7UOE - chains A and B of the 6 polymer chains in the assembly; structure by electron microscopy, 2.67 A resolution.

# Chain A
Protein: RNA-directed RNA polymerase
Organism: Severe acute respiratory syndrome coronavirus 2
Notes: EC 2.7.7.48
UniProt: P0DTD1 (R1AB_SARS2); residues 1-932 here correspond to UniProt positions 4393-5324 (UniProt number = residue number + 4392)
Sequence (932 residues; row label = number of the first residue in the row):
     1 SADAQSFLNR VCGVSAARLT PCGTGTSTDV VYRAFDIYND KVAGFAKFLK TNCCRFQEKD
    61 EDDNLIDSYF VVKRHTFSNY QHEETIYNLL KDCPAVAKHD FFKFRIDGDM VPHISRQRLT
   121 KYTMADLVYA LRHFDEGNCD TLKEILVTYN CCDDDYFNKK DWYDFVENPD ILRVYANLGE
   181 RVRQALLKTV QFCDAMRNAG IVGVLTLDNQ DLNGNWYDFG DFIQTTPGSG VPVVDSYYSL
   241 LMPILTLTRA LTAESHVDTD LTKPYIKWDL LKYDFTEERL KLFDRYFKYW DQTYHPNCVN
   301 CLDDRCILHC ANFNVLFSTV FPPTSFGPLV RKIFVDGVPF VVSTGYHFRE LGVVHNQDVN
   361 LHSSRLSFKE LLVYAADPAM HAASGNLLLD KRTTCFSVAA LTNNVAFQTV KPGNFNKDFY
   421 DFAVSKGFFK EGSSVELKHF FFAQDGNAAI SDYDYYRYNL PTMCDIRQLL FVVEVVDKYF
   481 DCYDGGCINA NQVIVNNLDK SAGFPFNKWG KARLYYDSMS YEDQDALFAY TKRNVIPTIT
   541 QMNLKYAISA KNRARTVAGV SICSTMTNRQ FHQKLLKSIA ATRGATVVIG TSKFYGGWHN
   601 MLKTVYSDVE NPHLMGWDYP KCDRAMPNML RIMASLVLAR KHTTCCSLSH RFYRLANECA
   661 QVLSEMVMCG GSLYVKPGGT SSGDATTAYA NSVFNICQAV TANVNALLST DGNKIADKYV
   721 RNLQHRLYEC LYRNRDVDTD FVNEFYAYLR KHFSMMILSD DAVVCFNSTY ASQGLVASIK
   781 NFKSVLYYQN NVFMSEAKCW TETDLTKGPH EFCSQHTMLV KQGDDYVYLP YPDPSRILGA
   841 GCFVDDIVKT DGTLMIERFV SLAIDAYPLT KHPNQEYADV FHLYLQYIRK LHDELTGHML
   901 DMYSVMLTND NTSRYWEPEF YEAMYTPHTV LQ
Not modelled in the structure: 930-932
Bound ions: Zn2+ site 1: H295, C301, C306, C310; Zn2+ site 2: C487, H642, C645, C646; Mg2+ site 1: D618, D760, D761; Mg2+ site 2: D618, Y619, D760 (together with CTP)
Ligand contacts:
  - CTP (cytidine-5'-triphosphate): K545, K551, R553, R555, D618, Y619, P620, K621, C622, D623, S682, T687, N691, S759, D760, K798
  - 3'-deoxyuridine-5'-monophosphate (L2B): L758, S759, D760, D761, C813, S814
Swiss-Prot annotation at these positions:
  - region: K545 to R555 (Interaction with RMP Remdesivir), T582 to P620 (RdRp Palm N-ter)
  - active site: S759, D760, D761
  - binding site (Mn(2+)): N209, D218
  - binding site (Zn(2+)): H295, C301, C306, C310, C487, H642, C645, C646
  - site: Q932 (Cleavage)
Reported in the primary citation:
  - binding site for CTP: K551, R555
  - Mg2+ coordination: D618
  - specificity-determining residues: S759
  - mutagenesis - S759A: decreased catalytic activity on RDV-TP
  - mutagenesis - T687A, N691A: decreased catalytic activity on ATP or RDV-TP

# Chain B
Protein: Non-structural protein 8
Organism: Severe acute respiratory syndrome coronavirus 2
UniProt: P0DTD1 (R1AB_SARS2); residues 1-198 here correspond to UniProt positions 3943-4140 (UniProt number = residue number + 3942)
Sequence (198 residues; each row starts with the number of its first residue):
     1 AIASEFSSLP SYAAFATAQE AYEQAVANGD SEVVLKKLKK SLNVAKSEFD RDAAMQRKLE
    61 KMADQAMTQM YKQARSEDKR AKVTSAMQTM LFTMLRKLDN DALNNIINNA RDGCVPLNII
   121 PLTTAAKLMV VIPDYNTYKN TCDGTTFTYA SALWEIQQVV DADSKIVQLS EISMDNSPNL
   181 AWPLIVTALR ANSAVKLQ
Not modelled in the structure: 1-5, 194-198
Swiss-Prot annotation at these positions:
  - site: Q198 (Cleavage)

# Chain A / chain B interface
Pairs across the interface (102; chain A residue first):
  L270(A) - I119(B)
  L270(A) - T123(B)
  L271(A) - I106(B)
  L271(A) - N109(B)
  L271(A) - A110(B)
  L271(A) - P116(B)
  L271(A) - I119(B)  hydrophobic
  K272(A) - P116(B)
  Y273(A) - R111(B)
  Y273(A) - D112(B)  hydrogen bond
  Y273(A) - C114(B)
  Y273(A) - P116(B)  hydrophobic
  D274(A) - R111(B)  salt bridge
  P323(A) - N118(B)
  T324(A) - P116(B)
  T324(A) - N118(B)
  T324(A) - I119(B)
  T324(A) - L122(B)
  F326(A) - N118(B)  hydrogen bond (backbone-side chain)
  P328(A) - V115(B)
  P328(A) - P116(B)
  P328(A) - L117(B)  hydrogen bond (backbone-backbone)
  L329(A) - V115(B)
  V330(A) - G113(B)
  V330(A) - C114(B)
  V330(A) - V115(B)  hydrogen bond (backbone-backbone)
  V330(A) - L117(B)  hydrophobic
  R331(A) - D112(B)
  R331(A) - G113(B)
  R331(A) - C114(B)  hydrogen bond
  K332(A) - L103(B)
  K332(A) - N104(B)
  K332(A) - I107(B)
  V338(A) - L95(B)  hydrophobic
  P339(A) - L95(B)
  F340(A) - L95(B)  hydrophobic
  V341(A) - L103(B)  hydrophobic
  T344(A) - C114(B)  hydrogen bond
  F368(A) - R80(B)
  F368(A) - V83(B)  hydrophobic
  F368(A) - T84(B)
  F368(A) - M87(B)  hydrophobic
  L371(A) - T84(B)
  L371(A) - M87(B)  hydrophobic
  L371(A) - Q88(B)
  L371(A) - L91(B)  hydrophobic
  L372(A) - M87(B)  hydrophobic
  A375(A) - M90(B)  hydrophobic
  P378(A) - L117(B)
  A379(A) - L117(B)  hydrophobic
  M380(A) - M94(B)  hydrophobic
  M380(A) - L95(B)  hydrophobic
  M380(A) - L98(B)  hydrophobic
  H381(A) - M90(B)
  H381(A) - M94(B)  hydrogen bond
  A382(A) - L117(B)  hydrophobic
  A382(A) - P121(B)
  A383(A) - I120(B)  hydrophobic
  S384(A) - M94(B)
  S384(A) - K97(B)  hydrogen bond
  S384(A) - L98(B)
  N386(A) - K127(B)
  L387(A) - A125(B)  hydrophobic
  L387(A) - K127(B)  hydrogen bond (backbone-backbone)
  L387(A) - L128(B)
  L387(A) - M129(B)  hydrogen bond (backbone-backbone)
  L387(A) - Y149(B)  hydrophobic
  L387(A) - W154(B)  hydrophobic
  L388(A) - M129(B)
  L389(A) - M129(B)  hydrogen bond (backbone-backbone)
  L389(A) - V130(B)
  L389(A) - V131(B)
  L389(A) - Y149(B)  hydrophobic
  D390(A) - V131(B)
  K391(A) - V131(B)  hydrogen bond (backbone-backbone)
  K391(A) - P133(B)
  K391(A) - T137(B)
  K391(A) - T141(B)
  R392(A) - V131(B)
  F396(A) - N118(B)
  V398(A) - N118(B)
  V398(A) - P121(B)
  A400(A) - M129(B)  hydrophobic
  T402(A) - M129(B)
  N403(A) - K127(B)  hydrogen bond
  N403(A) - M129(B)
  V405(A) - M129(B)  hydrophobic
  V405(A) - V131(B)  hydrophobic
  F407(A) - A162(B)
  F407(A) - P183(B)  hydrophobic
  F407(A) - I185(B)  hydrophobic
  N447(A) - P183(B)
  W509(A) - V83(B)  hydrophobic
  W509(A) - A86(B)
  W509(A) - M87(B)  hydrophobic
  W509(A) - M90(B)  hydrophobic
  L514(A) - K79(B)
  L514(A) - V83(B)  hydrophobic
  Y515(A) - V83(B)  hydrophobic
  S518(A) - R80(B)  hydrogen bond (backbone-side chain)
  D523(A) - R80(B)  salt bridge
  M666(A) - L117(B)  hydrophobic
Interface residues without a listed pair, chain A (61 interface residues in all): K267, S325, Y374, G385, A399, N404, P505, F506, K508, D517, V675
Interface residues without a listed pair, chain B (50 interface residues in all): S76, I132, S151, S164

# Summary
61 residues of chain A face 50 of chain B across their interface; the contacts include 14 hydrogen bonds and 2
salt bridges. Polar pairs include D274(A)-R111(B), D523(A)-R80(B) and Y273(A)-D112(B). From the paper: a
binding site for CTP at K551(A) and R555(A); T687A and N691A of chain A reduce catalytic activity on ATP or
RDV-TP.
Chain A is RNA-directed RNA polymerase and chain B is Non-structural protein 8, both from Severe acute
respiratory syndrome coronavirus 2; the structure, SARS-CoV-2 replication-transcription complex bound to CTP,
in a pre-catalytic state, was determined by electron microscopy (same publication as 7UO4, 7UO7 and 7UO9).
